6BJS - chains G and H of the 8 polymer chains in the assembly; structure by electron microscopy, 5.50 A resolution (low resolution: residue-level contacts below are approximate; hydrogen-bond / salt-bridge calls are withheld).

# Chain G (and H)
Molecule: DNA-directed RNA polymerase subunit alpha
Organism: Escherichia coli (strain K12)
Notes: EC 2.7.7.6; chain H of this document is another copy of the same molecule, construct and numbering; everything in this record applies to it too
UniProtKB: P0A7Z4 (RPOA_ECOLI); residues 1-234 here = UniProt positions 1-234
Chain sequence (239 residues; row label = number of the first residue in the row):
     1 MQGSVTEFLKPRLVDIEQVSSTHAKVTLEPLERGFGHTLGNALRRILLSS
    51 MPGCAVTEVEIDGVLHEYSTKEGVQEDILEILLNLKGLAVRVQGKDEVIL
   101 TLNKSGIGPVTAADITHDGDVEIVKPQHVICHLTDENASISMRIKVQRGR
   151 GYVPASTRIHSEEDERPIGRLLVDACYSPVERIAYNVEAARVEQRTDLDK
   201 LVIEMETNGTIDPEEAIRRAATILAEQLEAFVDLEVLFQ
Unresolved in the structure: 1-7, 160-165, 236-239 (chain H: 1-4, 159-169, 236-239)
Construct notes: expression tag (235-239)
Curated features (UniProtKB/Swiss-Prot):
  - region: Glu-162 to Glu-165 (Required for interaction with Crp at class II promoters)

# How chain G and chain H interact
Contacting residue pairs (48; chain G residue first):
  Phe-8(G) / Pro-52(H)
  Phe-8(G) / Arg-150(H)
  Phe-8(G) / Ile-223(H)
  Leu-9(G) / Gln-227(H)
  Lys-10(G) / Glu-226(H)
  Pro-11(G) / Gln-227(H)
  Pro-11(G) / Ala-230(H)
  Leu-13(G) / Phe-231(H)
  Gly-34(G) / Arg-45(H)
  Phe-35(G) / Ser-50(H)
  His-37(G) / Arg-45(H)
  Thr-38(G) / Ala-42(H)
  Thr-38(G) / Arg-45(H)
  Leu-39(G) / Leu-224(H)
  Asn-41(G) / Asn-41(H)
  Ala-42(G) / Thr-38(H)
  Arg-45(G) / Gly-34(H)
  Arg-45(G) / His-37(H)
  Arg-45(G) / Thr-38(H)
  Ile-46(G) / Phe-35(H)
  Ser-49(G) / Phe-35(H)
  Pro-52(G) / Val-5(H)
  Gly-149(G) / Val-5(H)
  Arg-150(G) / Val-5(H)
  Arg-150(G) / Thr-6(H)
  Arg-150(G) / Glu-7(H)
  Arg-150(G) / Phe-8(H)
  Arg-218(G) / Ala-230(H)
  Arg-218(G) / Phe-231(H)
  Arg-218(G) / Asp-233(H)
  Ala-221(G) / Phe-231(H)
  Thr-222(G) / Phe-231(H)
  Thr-222(G) / Val-232(H)
  Thr-222(G) / Asp-233(H)
  Thr-222(G) / Glu-235(H)
  Ile-223(G) / Phe-8(H)
  Leu-224(G) / Leu-228(H)
  Glu-226(G) / Lys-10(H)
  Gln-227(G) / Pro-11(H)
  Leu-228(G) / Ala-221(H)
  Leu-228(G) / Leu-224(H)
  Leu-228(G) / Ala-225(H)
  Ala-230(G) / Pro-11(H)
  Phe-231(G) / Ile-217(H)
  Phe-231(G) / Arg-218(H)
  Phe-231(G) / Ala-221(H)
  Val-232(G) / Arg-218(H)
  Leu-234(G) / Ala-225(H)
Also at the interface, not in a pair above, chain G (32 interface residues in all): Leu-28, Ile-217
Also at the interface, not in a pair above, chain H (32 interface residues in all): Leu-9, Arg-12

# Summary
Chain G and chain H each contribute 32 residues to their interface.
Both chains are DNA-directed RNA polymerase subunit alpha (Escherichia coli (strain K12)). Entry 6BJS (CryoEM
structure of E.coli his pause elongation complex without pause hairpin) was determined by electron microscopy
together with 6ASX from the same study.
